Entry 6FQ5 (electron microscopy, 3.80 A resolution); this record covers chains H and J of the 10 polymer chains in the assembly.

Chain H:
Name: Histone H2B
Organism: Xenopus laevis
UniProt: A0A1L8FQ56 (A0A1L8FQ56_XENLA); residues 27-121 here correspond to UniProt positions 31-125 (UniProt number = residue number + 4)
Amino-acid sequence (95 residues; numbered 27 to 121; the number before each row is that of its first residue):
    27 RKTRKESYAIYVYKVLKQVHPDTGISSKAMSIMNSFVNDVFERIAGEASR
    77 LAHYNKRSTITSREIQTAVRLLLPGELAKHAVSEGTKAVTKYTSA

Chain J:
Molecule: 147-nt DNA strand
Organism: synthetic construct
Sequence (147 nucleotides; numbered -73 to 73; the number before each row is that of its first residue; numbers below 1 keep their minus sign (DC-73 is residue -73)):
   -73 CTGGAGAATCCCGGTGCCGAGGCCGCTCAATTGGTCGTAGACAGCTCTAG
   -23 CACCGCTTAAACGCACGTACGCGCTGTCCCCCGCGTTTTAACCGCCAAGG
    27 GGATTACTCCCTAGTCTCCAGGCACGTGTCAGATATATACATCCTGT

Interface between chain H and chain J:
Contacting residue pairs (15):
  Thr29(H) with DT30(J), hydrogen bond to the phosphate
  Arg30(H) with DT-47(J), hydrogen bond to the phosphate; DC-46(J), sugar contact; DA-45(J), phosphate contact
  Tyr39(H) with DG-53(J), phosphate contact; DG-52(J), phosphate contact
  Gly50(H) with DG-53(J), phosphate contact
  Ile51(H) with DG-53(J), phosphate contact
  Ser52(H) with DA-54(J), phosphate contact
  Ser53(H) with DA-54(J), hydrogen bond to the phosphate
  Arg83(H) with DG-34(J), phosphate contact
  Ser84(H) with DA-35(J), phosphate contact; DG-34(J), hydrogen bond to the phosphate
  Thr85(H) with DA-35(J), phosphate contact; DG-34(J), hydrogen bond to the phosphate
Interface residues without a listed pair, chain H (11 interface residues in all): Lys82

Summary:
11 residues of chain H face 9 of chain J across their interface; the contacts include 5 hydrogen bonds. Among
the polar pairs are Thr29(H)-DT30(J), Arg30(H)-DT-47(J) and Ser53(H)-DA-54(J).
Here chain H is Histone H2B (Xenopus laevis) and chain J is a 147-nt DNA strand (synthetic construct). Entry
6FQ5 (Class 1 : canonical nucleosome) was determined by electron microscopy together with 6FQ6 and 6FQ8 from
the same study.
